6LRY - chains A and B; structure by X-ray diffraction, 3.00 A resolution.

[Chain A]
Molecule: Endothelin receptor type B, Endolysin
From: Homo sapiens
Notes: EC 3.2.1.17
UniProtKB: chimeric construct of P24530, A0A097J809: residues 66-303 from P24530 (EDNRB_HUMAN) positions 66-303 (same numbers); residues 1000-1159 from A0A097J809 positions 2-161 (UniProt number = residue number - 998); residues 311-407 from P24530 (EDNRB_HUMAN) positions 311-407 (same numbers)
Amino-acid sequence (504 residues; each row starts with the number of its first residue):
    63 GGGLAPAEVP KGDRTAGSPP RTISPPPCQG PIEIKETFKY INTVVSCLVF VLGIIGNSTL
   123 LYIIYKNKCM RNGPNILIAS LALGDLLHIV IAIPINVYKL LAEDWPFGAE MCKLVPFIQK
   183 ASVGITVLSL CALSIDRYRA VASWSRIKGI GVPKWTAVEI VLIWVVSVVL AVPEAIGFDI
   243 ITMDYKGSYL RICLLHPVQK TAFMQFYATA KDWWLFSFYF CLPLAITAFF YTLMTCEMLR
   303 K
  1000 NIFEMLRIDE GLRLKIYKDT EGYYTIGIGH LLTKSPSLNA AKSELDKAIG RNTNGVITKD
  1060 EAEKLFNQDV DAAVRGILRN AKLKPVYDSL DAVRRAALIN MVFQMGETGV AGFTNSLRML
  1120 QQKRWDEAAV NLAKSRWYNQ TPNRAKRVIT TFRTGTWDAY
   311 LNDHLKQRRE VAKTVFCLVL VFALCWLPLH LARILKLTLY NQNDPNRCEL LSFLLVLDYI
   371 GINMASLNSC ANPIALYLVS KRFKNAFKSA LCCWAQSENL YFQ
Not modelled in the structure: 63-85, 211-213, 404-413
Cystine bridges: Cys90-Cys358, Cys174-Cys255
Construct notes: expression tag (63-65, 408-413); engineered mutation Tyr124 (Arg in P24530), Ala154 (Asp in P24530), Ala270 (Lys in P24530), Ala342 (Ser in P24530), Ala381 (Ile in P24530), Ala396 (Cys in P24530), Ala400 (Cys in P24530), Ala405 (Cys in P24530), Thr1052 (Cys54 in A0A097J809), Ala1095 (Cys97 in A0A097J809)

[Chain B]
Molecule: Sarafotoxin-B
UniProtKB: P13208 (SRTX_ATREN); residues 1-21 here correspond to UniProt positions 150-170 (UniProt number = residue number + 149)
Amino-acid sequence (21 residues; each row starts with the number of its first residue):
     1 CSCKDMTDKE CLYFCHQDVI W
Cystine bridges: Cys1-Cys15, Cys3-Cys11

[Interface between chain A and chain B]
Contacting residue pairs (71):
  Pro87(A) - Thr7(B)
  Pro87(A) - Asp8(B)
  Cys90(A) - Glu10(B)
  Ile94(A) - Glu10(B)
  Ile94(A) - Tyr13(B)  hydrophobic
  Ile94(A) - Gln17(B)
  Ile157(A) - Ile20(B)  hydrophobic
  Asn158(A) - Val19(B)
  Asn158(A) - Ile20(B)  hydrogen bond (side chain-backbone)
  Lys161(A) - Cys15(B)
  Lys161(A) - His16(B)  hydrogen bond (side chain-backbone)
  Lys161(A) - Asp18(B)  hydrogen bond (side chain-backbone)
  Glu165(A) - His16(B)  hydrogen bond (backbone-side chain)
  Glu165(A) - Gln17(B)  hydrogen bond
  Asp166(A) - His16(B)  salt bridge
  Val177(A) - Ile20(B)  hydrophobic
  Gln181(A) - Ile20(B)  hydrogen bond (side chain-backbone)
  Gln181(A) - Trp21(B)
  Lys182(A) - Trp21(B)  hydrogen bond (side chain-backbone)
  Val185(A) - Trp21(B)  hydrophobic
  Glu236(A) - Trp21(B)
  Ile243(A) - Met6(B)  hydrophobic
  Ile243(A) - Leu12(B)  hydrophobic
  Met245(A) - Lys9(B)
  Met245(A) - Leu12(B)  hydrophobic
  Asp246(A) - Lys9(B)  hydrogen bond (backbone-side chain)
  Tyr247(A) - Lys9(B)
  Tyr247(A) - Glu10(B)  hydrogen bond
  Tyr247(A) - Tyr13(B)  hydrophobic
  Lys248(A) - Glu10(B)  salt bridge
  Leu252(A) - Tyr13(B)  hydrophobic
  Arg253(A) - His16(B)
  Ile254(A) - Leu12(B)
  Ile254(A) - Cys15(B)
  Ile254(A) - His16(B)
  Leu256(A) - Cys1(B)
  Leu256(A) - Cys15(B)  hydrophobic
  Leu257(A) - Cys1(B)  hydrogen bond (backbone-backbone)
  Leu257(A) - Ser2(B)  hydrogen bond (backbone-side chain)
  Pro259(A) - Cys3(B)
  Pro259(A) - Lys4(B)
  Pro259(A) - Met6(B)  hydrophobic
  Lys273(A) - Trp21(B)  hydrogen bond (side chain-backbone)
  Leu277(A) - Trp21(B)  hydrophobic
  Trp336(A) - Trp21(B)  hydrophobic
  Leu339(A) - Trp21(B)
  Arg343(A) - Cys1(B)
  Arg343(A) - Asp18(B)  salt bridge
  Arg343(A) - Val19(B)
  Arg343(A) - Trp21(B)  hydrogen bond (side chain-backbone)
  Lys346(A) - Cys1(B)
  Lys346(A) - Ser2(B)  hydrogen bond (side chain-backbone)
  Tyr350(A) - Asp8(B)  hydrogen bond
  Tyr350(A) - Cys11(B)
  Gln352(A) - Lys4(B)
  Gln352(A) - Asp5(B)
  Gln352(A) - Asp8(B)
  Arg357(A) - Asp8(B)  salt bridge
  Arg357(A) - Glu10(B)
  Cys358(A) - Glu10(B)  hydrogen bond
  Leu361(A) - Phe14(B)
  Leu364(A) - Phe14(B)  hydrophobic
  Leu365(A) - Phe14(B)  hydrophobic
  Leu365(A) - Gln17(B)
  Leu365(A) - Asp18(B)
  Asp368(A) - Phe14(B)
  Asp368(A) - Asp18(B)
  Asp368(A) - Val19(B)
  Tyr369(A) - Gln17(B)  hydrogen bond (side chain-backbone)
  Tyr369(A) - Asp18(B)
  Tyr369(A) - Val19(B)  hydrophobic
Interface residues without a listed pair, chain A (45 interface residues in all): Pro89, Pro178, Cys255, His258, His340, Ile372

[In short]
The interface between chain A and chain B involves 45 residues on one side and 21 on the other, with 17
hydrogen bonds and 4 salt bridges. Among the polar pairs are Asp166(A)-His16(B), Lys248(A)-Glu10(B) and
Arg343(A)-Asp18(B).
Chain A is Endothelin receptor type B, Endolysin (Homo sapiens) and chain B is Sarafotoxin-B; the structure,
Crystal structure of human endothelin ETB receptor in complex with sarafotoxin S6b, was determined by X-ray
diffraction.
